5F0L - chains A and C of the 4 polymer chains in the assembly; structure by X-ray diffraction, 3.20 A resolution.

[Chain A]
Molecule: Vacuolar protein sorting-associated protein 35
From: Homo sapiens
UniProt: Q96QK1 (VPS35_HUMAN); residue numbers follow UniProt; this construct covers 14-470
Sequence (462 residues; each row starts with the number of its first residue):
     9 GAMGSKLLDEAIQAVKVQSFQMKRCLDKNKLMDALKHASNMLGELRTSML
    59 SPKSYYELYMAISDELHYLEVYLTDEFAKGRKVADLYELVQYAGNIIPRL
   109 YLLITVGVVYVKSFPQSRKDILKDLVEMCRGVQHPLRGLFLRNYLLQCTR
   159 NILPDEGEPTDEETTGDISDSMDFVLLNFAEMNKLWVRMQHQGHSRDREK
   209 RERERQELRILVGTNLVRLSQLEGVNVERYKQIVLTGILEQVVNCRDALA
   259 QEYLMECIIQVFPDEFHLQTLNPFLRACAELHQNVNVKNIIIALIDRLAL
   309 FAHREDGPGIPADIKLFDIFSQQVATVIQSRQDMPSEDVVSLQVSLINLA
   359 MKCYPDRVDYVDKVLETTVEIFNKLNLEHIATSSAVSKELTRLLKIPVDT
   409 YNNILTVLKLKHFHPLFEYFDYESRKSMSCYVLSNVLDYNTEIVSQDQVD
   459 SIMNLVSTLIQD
Unresolved in the structure: 9-11, 470
Sequence notes: expression tag (9-13)

[Chain C]
Molecule: Sorting nexin-3
From: Homo sapiens
UniProt: O60493 (SNX3_HUMAN); residue numbers follow UniProt; this construct covers 1-162
Sequence (167 residues; row label = number of the first residue in the row; numbers below 1 keep their minus sign (Gly-4 is residue -4)):
    -4 GAMGSMAETVADTRRLITKPQNLNDAYGPPSNFLEIDVSNPQTVGVGRGR
    46 FTTYEIRVKTNLPIFKLKESTVRRRYSDFEWLRSELERESKVVVPPLPGK
    96 AFLRQLPFRGDDGIFDDNFIEERKQGLEQFINKVAGHPLAQNERCLHMFL
   146 QDEIIDKSYTPSKIRHA
Unresolved in the structure: -4 to 3, 159-162
Sequence notes: expression tag (-4 to 0)

[Interface between chain A and chain C]
Contacting residue pairs - 31 pairs, chain A then chain C:
  Tyr95(A) with Ala6(C), hydrophobic
  Tyr118(A) with Val5(C)
  Phe122(A) with Val5(C), hydrophobic
  Ser125(A) with Val5(C)
  Asp128(A) with Thr8(C)
  Lys131(A) with Arg10(C)
  Asp132(A) with Thr8(C); Arg10(C), salt bridge
  Glu135(A) with Arg10(C)
  Met136(A) with Arg10(C)
  Arg138(A) with Thr13(C)
  Ala188(A) with Tyr22(C)
  Asn191(A) with Tyr22(C), hydrogen bond
  Lys192(A) with Gln16(C), hydrogen bond; Ala21(C); Tyr22(C)
  Val195(A) with Tyr22(C), hydrophobic
  Arg196(A) with Ala21(C), hydrogen bond (side chain-backbone)
  His199(A) with Pro24(C); Pro25(C)
  His202(A) with Glu30(C), salt bridge; Asp32(C), salt bridge
  Ser203(A) with Glu30(C), hydrogen bond; Lys54(C)
  Arg204(A) with Asp32(C), salt bridge
  Glu248(A) with Leu18(C)
  Gln249(A) with Leu18(C); Tyr22(C), hydrogen bond
  Asn252(A) with Leu18(C); Tyr22(C)
  Cys253(A) with Tyr22(C), hydrophobic
Also at the interface, not in a pair above, chain A (25 interface residues in all): Gln124, Gly201
Also at the interface, not in a pair above, chain C (16 interface residues in all): Asp7, Phe28
The authors on this interface:
  - hot spots on chain C (mutagenesis) - E30A/D32A: abolished binding to retromer

[Summary]
25 residues of chain A and 16 residues of chain C are in contact, with 5 hydrogen bonds and 4 salt bridges.
Among the polar pairs are Asp132(A)-Arg10(C), His202(A)-Glu30(C) and His202(A)-Asp32(C). The paper reports
that E30A/D32A of chain C abolish binding to retromer.
Chain A is Vacuolar protein sorting-associated protein 35 and chain C is Sorting nexin-3, both from Homo
sapiens; the structure, Structure of retromer VPS26-VPS35 subunits bound to SNX3 and DMT1, was determined by
X-ray diffraction (same publication as 5F0J, 5F0K, 5F0M and 5F0P).
